PDB entry 3JR5 | X-ray diffraction, 1.70 A resolution | chains A and B of the 3 polymer chains in the assembly

[Chain A]
Protein: DNA glycosylase
From: Geobacillus stearothermophilus
Notes: EC 4.2.99.18; fragment: MutM
UniProtKB: P84131 (P84131_BACST); residues 2-274 here = UniProt positions 2-274
Amino-acid sequence (273 residues; each row starts with the number of its first residue):
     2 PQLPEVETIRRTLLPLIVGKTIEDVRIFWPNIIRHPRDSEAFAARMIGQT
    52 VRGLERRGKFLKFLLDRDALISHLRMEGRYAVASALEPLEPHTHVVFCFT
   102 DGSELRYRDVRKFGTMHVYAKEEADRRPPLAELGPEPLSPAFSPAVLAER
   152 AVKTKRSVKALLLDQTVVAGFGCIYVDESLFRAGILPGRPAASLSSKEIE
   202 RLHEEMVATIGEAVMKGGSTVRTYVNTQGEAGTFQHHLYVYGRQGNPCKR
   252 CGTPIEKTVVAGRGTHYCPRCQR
Construct notes: engineered mutation Cys174 (Asn in P84131)
Metal / ion sites: Zn2+: Cys249, Cys252, Cys269, Cys272
Reported in the primary citation:
  - mutagenesis - N174C: unchanged catalytic activity on oxoG
  - conformationally variable residues (side-chain flip): Arg264
  - binding site for the 16-nt DNA strand (chain B): Trp30, Asn32, His93, Arg112, Lys113, Phe114
  - binding site for the 16-nt DNA strand: Gln3, Lys60, His74, Arg76, Met77, Ser220, Val222, Arg223, Thr224, Tyr225, Tyr242, Lys258
  - specificity-determining residues: Ser220 (proposed by the authors, not directly observed)

[Chain B]
Molecule: 16-nt DNA strand
Sequence (16 nucleotides; numbered 1 to 16; the number before each row is that of its first residue):
     1 AGGTAGACTCGGACGC
Not modelled in the structure: 16

[How chain A and chain B interact]
Pairs across the interface - 23 pairs, chain A then chain B:
  Trp30(A) with DC10(B), hydrogen bond to the phosphate
  Asn32(A) with DC10(B), hydrogen bond to the phosphate
  His93(A) with DG11(B), phosphate contact; DG12(B), salt bridge to the phosphate
  Val111(A) with DG11(B), sugar contact
  Arg112(A) with DC10(B), hydrogen bond to the base; DG11(B), base contact
  Lys113(A) with DC10(B), phosphate contact; DG11(B), salt bridge to the phosphate
  Phe114(A) with DT9(B), stacking on the base; DC10(B), base contact
  Thr155(A) with DG3(B), hydrogen bond to the phosphate
  Lys156(A) with DG3(B), hydrogen bond to the phosphate
  Arg157(A) with DG3(B), hydrogen bond to the phosphate; DT4(B), phosphate contact
  Ser158(A) with DT4(B), hydrogen bond to the phosphate
  Arg223(A) with DG12(B), base contact
  Val260(A) with DA5(B), phosphate contact
  Val261(A) with DA5(B), phosphate contact
  Ala262(A) with DA5(B), hydrogen bond to the phosphate
  Gly263(A) with DA5(B), hydrogen bond to the phosphate; DG6(B), base contact
  Arg264(A) with DG6(B), hydrogen bond to the base
Other interface residues (no listed pair), chain A (18 interface residues in all): Ala161
Other interface residues (no listed pair), chain B (9 interface residues in all): DA7

[Summary]
The interface between chain A and chain B involves 18 residues on one side and 9 on the other; the contacts
include 10 hydrogen bonds, 2 salt bridges and 1 aromatic stacking contact. Among the polar pairs are
Arg112(A)-DC10(B), Arg264(A)-DG6(B) and Trp30(A)-DC10(B). From the paper: a binding site for the 16-nt DNA
strand at Gln3(A), Lys60(A) and His74(A) among others; N174C of chain A leaves catalytic activity on oxoG
unchanged.
Here chain A is DNA glycosylase (Geobacillus stearothermophilus) and chain B is a 16-nt DNA strand. Entry 3JR5
(MutM lesion recognition control complex with N174C crosslinking site) was determined by X-ray diffraction,
deposited together with 3JR4.
